Entry 3JAZ (electron microscopy, 3.10 A resolution); this record covers chains B and E of the 5 polymer chains in the assembly.

== Chain B ==
Molecule: Capsid protein VP1
Source organism: Bombyx mori cypovirus 1
UniProt: Q6TS43 (CAPSD_CPVBM); residues 1-1333 here = UniProt positions 1-1333
Amino-acid sequence (1333 residues; each row starts with the number of its first residue):
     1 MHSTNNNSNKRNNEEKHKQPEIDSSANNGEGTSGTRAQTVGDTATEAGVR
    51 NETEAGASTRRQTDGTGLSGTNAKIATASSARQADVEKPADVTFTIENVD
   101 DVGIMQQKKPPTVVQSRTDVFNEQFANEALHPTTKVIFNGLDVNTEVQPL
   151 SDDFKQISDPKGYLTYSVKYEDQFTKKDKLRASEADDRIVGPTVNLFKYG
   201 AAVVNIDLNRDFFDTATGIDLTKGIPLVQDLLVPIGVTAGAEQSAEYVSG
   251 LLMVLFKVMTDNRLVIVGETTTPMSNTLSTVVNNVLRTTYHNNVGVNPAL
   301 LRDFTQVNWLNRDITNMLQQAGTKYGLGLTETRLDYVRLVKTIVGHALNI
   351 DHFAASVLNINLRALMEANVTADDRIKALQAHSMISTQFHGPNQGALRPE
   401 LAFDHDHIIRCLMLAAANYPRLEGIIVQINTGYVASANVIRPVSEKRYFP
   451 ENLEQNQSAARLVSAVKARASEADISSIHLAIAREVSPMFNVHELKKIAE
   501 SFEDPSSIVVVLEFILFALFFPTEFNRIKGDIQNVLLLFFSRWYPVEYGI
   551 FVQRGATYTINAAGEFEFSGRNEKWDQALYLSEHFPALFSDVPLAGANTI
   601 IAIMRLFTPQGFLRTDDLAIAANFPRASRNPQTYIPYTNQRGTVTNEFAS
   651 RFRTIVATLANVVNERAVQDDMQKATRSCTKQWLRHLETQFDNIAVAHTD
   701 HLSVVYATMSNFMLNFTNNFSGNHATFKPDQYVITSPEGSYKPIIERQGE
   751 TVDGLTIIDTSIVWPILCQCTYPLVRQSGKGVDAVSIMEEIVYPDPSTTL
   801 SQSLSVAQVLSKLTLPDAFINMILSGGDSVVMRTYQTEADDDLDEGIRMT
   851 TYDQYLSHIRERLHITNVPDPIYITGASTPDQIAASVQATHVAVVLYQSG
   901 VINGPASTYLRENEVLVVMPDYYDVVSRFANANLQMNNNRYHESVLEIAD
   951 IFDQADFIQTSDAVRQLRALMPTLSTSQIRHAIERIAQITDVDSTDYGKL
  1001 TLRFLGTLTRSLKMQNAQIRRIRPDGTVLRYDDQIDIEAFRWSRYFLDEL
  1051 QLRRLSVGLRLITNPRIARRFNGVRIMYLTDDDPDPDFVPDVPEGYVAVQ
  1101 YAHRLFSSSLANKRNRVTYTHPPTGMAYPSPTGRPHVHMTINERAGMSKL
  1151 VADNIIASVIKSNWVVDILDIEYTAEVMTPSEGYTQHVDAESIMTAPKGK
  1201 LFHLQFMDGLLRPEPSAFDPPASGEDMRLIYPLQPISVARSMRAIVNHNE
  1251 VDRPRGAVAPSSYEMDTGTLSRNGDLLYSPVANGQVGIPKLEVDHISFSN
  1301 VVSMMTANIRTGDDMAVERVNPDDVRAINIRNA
Disordered / not traced: 1-134, 778-785

== Chain E ==
Molecule: Viral structural protein 5
Source organism: Bombyx mori cypovirus 1
UniProt: C6K2M8 (C6K2M8_CPVBM); residues 1-448 here = UniProt positions 1-448
Amino-acid sequence (448 residues; row label = number of the first residue in the row):
     1 MLQQPTGGYTTLEQFAFTIRNDGTNATPTQFLQLLSYEATENELVKKTIP
    51 TPETHLPSARNVPGNVYIEDAITQALFGISAQNVNAHGYFSRLSALALPN
   101 TSARLGLDGVIYNSETINIPFYDPAAVANFAATYAKLGNASTPRYRADMI
   151 DIYAHVGLELAGTDAERAAGVMPVKRAKFDSWEGSLISLSRDVVNWKILA
   201 FLIDLCSLEGEALRAFKTRNRDVFRMMLFIMSTAVAANVVNRKVTKRVDR
   251 VLEYIGVNSMRTAGRTATITYDLSRHEFAAKFLQLTFTRWNAASAMIRSM
   301 PDMHTPRTSITPAGENALVRHNRYMTENFKGLSPIALAQKKHEMMLHTHE
   351 IHSMDIDGSIKNMVERETVNKMNEIDAMNTAPWTEEFAEVEPTTVYERHQ
   401 IGTDPEQTQLISQDAAVIVHQASSDVDENEYGNSVSELTIDTQSDSVL
Disordered / not traced: 293-448

== How chain B and chain E interact ==
Contacting residue pairs (22):
  Ser1109(B) with Thr262(E); Leu273(E)
  Leu1110(B) with Thr262(E), hydrogen bond (backbone-side chain); Asp272(E); Leu273(E), hydrogen bond (backbone-backbone)
  Ala1111(B) with Leu273(E), hydrophobic
  Asn1112(B) with Ser274(E)
  Lys1113(B) with Gln82(E); Asn83(E)
  Thr1118(B) with Leu273(E)
  Thr1124(B) with Asp148(E)
  Gly1125(B) with Ile150(E)
  Met1126(B) with Arg146(E); Ala147(E); Asp148(E); Met149(E), hydrophobic
  Ala1127(B) with Arg146(E), hydrogen bond (backbone-side chain); Met149(E); Leu273(E), hydrophobic
  Tyr1128(B) with Arg146(E)
  Pro1129(B) with Leu273(E)
  Gly1133(B) with Pro143(E)
Interface residues without a listed pair, chain E (14 interface residues in all): Met260, Glu277

== In short ==
The interface between chain B and chain E involves 13 residues on one side and 14 on the other; the contacts
include 3 hydrogen bonds. Polar pairs include Leu1110(B)-Thr262(E), Ala1127(B)-Arg146(E) and
Leu1110(B)-Leu273(E).
Here chain B is Capsid protein VP1 and chain E is Viral structural protein 5, both from Bombyx mori cypovirus
1. Entry 3JAZ (Atomic model of cytoplasmic polyhedrosis virus with ATP) was determined by electron microscopy
together with 3JAY, 3JB0, 3JB1, 3JB2 and 3JB3 from the same study.
